PDB entry 7NG8 | electron microscopy, 3.20 A resolution | chains A and B of the 4 polymer chains in the assembly

== Chain A (and B) ==
Name: Outer membrane channel protein
From: Klebsiella quasipneumoniae
Notes: chain B of this document is another copy of the same molecule, construct and numbering; everything in this record applies to it too
UniProt: A0A1C3Q001 (A0A1C3Q001_9ENTR); residues -21 to 464 here correspond to UniProt positions 1-486 (UniProt number = residue number + 22)
Sequence (494 residues; row label = number of the first residue in the row; numbers below 1 keep their minus sign (Met-21 is residue -21)):
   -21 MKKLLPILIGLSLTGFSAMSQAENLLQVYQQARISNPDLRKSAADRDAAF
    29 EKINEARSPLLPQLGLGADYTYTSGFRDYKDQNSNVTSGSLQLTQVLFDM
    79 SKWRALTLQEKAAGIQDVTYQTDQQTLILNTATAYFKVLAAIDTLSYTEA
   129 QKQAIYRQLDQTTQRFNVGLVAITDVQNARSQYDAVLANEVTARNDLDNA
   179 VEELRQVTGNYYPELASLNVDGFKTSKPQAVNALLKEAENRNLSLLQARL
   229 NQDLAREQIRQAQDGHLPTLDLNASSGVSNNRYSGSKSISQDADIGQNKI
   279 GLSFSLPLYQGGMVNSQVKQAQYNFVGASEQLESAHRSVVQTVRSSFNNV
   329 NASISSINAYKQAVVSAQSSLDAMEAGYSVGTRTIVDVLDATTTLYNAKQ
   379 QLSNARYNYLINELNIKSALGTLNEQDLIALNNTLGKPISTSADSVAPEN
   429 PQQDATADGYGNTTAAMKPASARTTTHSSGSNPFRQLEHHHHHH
Not modelled in the structure: -21 to 0, 423-472
Differences from the reference sequence: expression tag (465-472)

== How chain A and chain B interact ==
Residue-residue contacts (109):
  Ser13(A) with Arg315(B), hydrogen bond
  Asn14(A) with Arg315(B)
  Pro15(A) with Glu308(B); Ser312(B); Arg315(B)
  Arg18(A) with Glu308(B), salt bridge
  Lys19(A) with Gln309(B), hydrogen bond
  Ala22(A) with Tyr301(B); Gly305(B)
  Asp25(A) with Tyr301(B)
  Ala26(A) with Gln298(B); Tyr301(B), hydrophobic
  Glu29(A) with Ser294(B), hydrogen bond (backbone-side chain); Lys297(B); Gln298(B)
  Lys30(A) with Gln298(B)
  Asn32(A) with Ser294(B)
  Glu33(A) with Ser294(B), hydrogen bond (backbone-side chain); Gln295(B); Gln298(B), hydrogen bond
  Ser36(A) with Gln288(B); Gly289(B); Met291(B)
  Leu39(A) with Tyr287(B); Gly289(B)
  Pro40(A) with Tyr287(B); Gln288(B); Gly289(B), hydrogen bond (backbone-backbone)
  Gln41(A) with Tyr287(B); Gln288(B), hydrogen bond (side chain-backbone); Gly289(B), hydrogen bond (side chain-backbone)
  Leu42(A) with Leu286(B); Tyr287(B), hydrogen bond (backbone-backbone)
  Leu44(A) with Phe282(B), hydrophobic; Ser283(B); Leu284(B), hydrogen bond (backbone-backbone)
  Gly45(A) with Phe282(B)
  Ala46(A) with Leu280(B); Ser281(B); Phe282(B), hydrogen bond (backbone-backbone)
  Asp47(A) with Leu280(B); Ser281(B)
  Tyr48(A) with Ile278(B); Gly279(B); Leu280(B), hydrogen bond (backbone-backbone)
  Thr49(A) with Ile278(B); Gly279(B)
  Tyr50(A) with Asn276(B); Lys277(B); Ile278(B), hydrogen bond (backbone-backbone)
  Thr51(A) with Gln275(B); Asn276(B); Lys277(B)
  Ser52(A) with Gln275(B); Asn276(B), hydrogen bond (backbone-backbone)
  Gly53(A) with Gly274(B)
  Phe54(A) with Gly255(B); Gly274(B); Gln275(B); Asn276(B)
  Arg55(A) with Val256(B); Ser257(B); Asn258(B), hydrogen bond; Asp272(B); Ile273(B); Gly274(B), hydrogen bond (backbone-backbone)
  Asp56(A) with Asp272(B), hydrogen bond (side chain-backbone)
  Tyr57(A) with Ile273(B); Gly274(B)
  Leu69(A) with Leu286(B), hydrophobic
  Thr152(A) with Ala351(B); Arg361(B)
  Asp153(A) with Arg361(B), salt bridge
  Gln155(A) with Ser348(B); Ala351(B)
  Asn156(A) with Ser348(B), hydrogen bond; Met352(B); Arg361(B), hydrogen bond
  Arg158(A) with Gln340(B)
  Ser159(A) with Ser344(B); Ser348(B)
  Asp162(A) with Gln340(B); Ala341(B); Ser344(B), hydrogen bond
  Ala166(A) with Ala337(B), hydrophobic; Tyr338(B), hydrophobic
  Val169(A) with Ala330(B); Ser333(B); Ser334(B)
  Asn173(A) with Asn326(B); Asn327(B), hydrogen bond; Ala330(B)
  Asn177(A) with Ser323(B); Asn326(B); Asn327(B), hydrogen bond
  Glu180(A) with Arg322(B), salt bridge; Asn326(B)
  Glu181(A) with Gln319(B)
  Arg183(A) with Arg315(B); Val318(B)
  Gln184(A) with Arg315(B); Ser316(B); Gln319(B)
  Val185(A) with Arg315(B)
  Thr186(A) with Arg315(B), hydrogen bond (backbone-side chain)
  Gly187(A) with Arg315(B)
  Tyr189(A) with Arg322(B), hydrogen bond
  Ile363(A) with Arg361(B)
  Val364(A) with Met352(B), hydrophobic
Other interface residues (no listed pair), chain A (57 interface residues in all): Gly43, Thr170, Asp176, Thr362
Other interface residues (no listed pair), chain B (60 interface residues in all): Ser254, Ala271, Pro285, Gly290, Val304, Glu311, Ala345, Ser347, Asp365

== In short ==
57 residues of chain A face 60 of chain B across their interface; the contacts include 24 hydrogen bonds and 3
salt bridges. Polar contacts include Arg18(A)-Glu308(B), Asp153(A)-Arg361(B) and Glu180(A)-Arg322(B).
Chain A and chain B are both Outer membrane channel protein (Klebsiella quasipneumoniae); the structure,
Trimeric efflux pump Klebsiella TolC in complex with KlebC, was determined by electron microscopy (same
publication as 7NNA and 7NG9).
